PDB entry 8YZ5 | electron microscopy, 3.93 A resolution | chains A and D of the 7 polymer chains in the assembly

== Chain A ==
Name: Spike glycoprotein
Source organism: Severe acute respiratory syndrome coronavirus 2
Reference sequence: P0DTC2 (SPIKE_SARS2); numbering as in UniProt; present here: 14-143, 146-1208
Chain sequence (1259 residues; numbered -5 to 1255; 2 numbers in that range are skipped by the numbering (no residue carries them; nothing is unmodelled there); the number before each row is that of its first residue; numbers below 1 keep their minus sign (Met-5 is residue -5)):
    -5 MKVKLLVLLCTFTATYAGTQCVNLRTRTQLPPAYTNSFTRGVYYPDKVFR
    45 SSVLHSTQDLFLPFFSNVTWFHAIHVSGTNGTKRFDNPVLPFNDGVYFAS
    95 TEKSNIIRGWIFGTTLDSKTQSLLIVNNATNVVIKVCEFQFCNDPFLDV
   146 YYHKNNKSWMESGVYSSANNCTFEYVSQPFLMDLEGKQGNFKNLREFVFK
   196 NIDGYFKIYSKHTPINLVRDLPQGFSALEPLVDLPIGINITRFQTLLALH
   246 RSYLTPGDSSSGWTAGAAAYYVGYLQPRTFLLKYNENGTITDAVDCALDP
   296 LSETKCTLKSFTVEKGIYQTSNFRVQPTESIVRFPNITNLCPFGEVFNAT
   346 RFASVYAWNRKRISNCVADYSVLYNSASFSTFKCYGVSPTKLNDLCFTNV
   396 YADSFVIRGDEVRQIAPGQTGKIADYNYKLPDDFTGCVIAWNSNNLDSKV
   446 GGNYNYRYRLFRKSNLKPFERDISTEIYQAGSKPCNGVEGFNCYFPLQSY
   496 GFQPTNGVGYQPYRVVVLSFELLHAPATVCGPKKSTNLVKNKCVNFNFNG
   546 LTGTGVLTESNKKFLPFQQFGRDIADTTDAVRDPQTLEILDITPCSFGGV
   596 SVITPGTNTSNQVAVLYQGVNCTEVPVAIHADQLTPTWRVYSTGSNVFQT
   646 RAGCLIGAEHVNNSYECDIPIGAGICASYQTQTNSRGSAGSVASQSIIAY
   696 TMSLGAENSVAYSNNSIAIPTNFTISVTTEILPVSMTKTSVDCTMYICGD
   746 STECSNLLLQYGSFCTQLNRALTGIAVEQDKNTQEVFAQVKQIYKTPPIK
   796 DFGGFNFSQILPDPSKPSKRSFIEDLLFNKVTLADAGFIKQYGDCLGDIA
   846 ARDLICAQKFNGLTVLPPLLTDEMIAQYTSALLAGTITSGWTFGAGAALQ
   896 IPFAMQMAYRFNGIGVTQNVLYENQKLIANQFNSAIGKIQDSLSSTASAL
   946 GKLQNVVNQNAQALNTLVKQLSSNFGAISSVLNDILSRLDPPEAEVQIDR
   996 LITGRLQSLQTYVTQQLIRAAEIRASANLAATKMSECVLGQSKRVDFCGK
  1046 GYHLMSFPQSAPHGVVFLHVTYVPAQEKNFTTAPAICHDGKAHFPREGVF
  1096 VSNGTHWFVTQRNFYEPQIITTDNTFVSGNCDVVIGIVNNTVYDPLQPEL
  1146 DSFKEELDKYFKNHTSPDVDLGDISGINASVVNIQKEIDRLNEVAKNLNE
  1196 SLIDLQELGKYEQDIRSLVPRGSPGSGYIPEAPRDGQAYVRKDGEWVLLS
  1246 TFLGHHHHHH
Not modelled in the structure: -5 to 16, 70-76, 146-157, 248-254, 621-640, 677-688, 828-853, 1145-1255
Differences from the reference sequence: expression tag (-5 to 13, 1209-1255); variant Arg19 (Thr in P0DTC2), Asp142 (Gly in P0DTC2), Gly158 (Arg in P0DTC2), Arg452 (Leu in P0DTC2), Lys478 (Thr in P0DTC2), Gly614 (Asp in P0DTC2), Arg681 (Pro in P0DTC2), Gly682 (Arg in P0DTC2), Ser683 (Arg in P0DTC2), Gly685 (Arg in P0DTC2), Asn950 (Asp in P0DTC2), Pro986 (Lys in P0DTC2), Pro987 (Val in P0DTC2)
Disulfide bonds: Cys131-Cys166, Cys291-Cys301, Cys336-Cys361, Cys379-Cys432, Cys391-Cys525, Cys480-Cys488, Cys538-Cys590, Cys617-Cys649, Cys662-Cys671, Cys738-Cys760, Cys743-Cys749, Cys1032-Cys1043, Cys1082-Cys1126
Curated features (UniProtKB/Swiss-Prot):
  - region: Asn280 to Cys301 (Putative superantigen), Arg403 to Asp405 (Integrin-binding motif), Asn448 to Tyr451, Tyr453 to Phe456 (Immunodominant HLA epitope recognized by the CD8+), Ser816 to Tyr837 (Fusion peptide 1), Lys835 to Phe855 (Fusion peptide 2), Asp1163 to Glu1202 (Heptad repeat 2)
  - site: Arg815, Ser816 (Cleavage)
  - glycosylation: Asn17 (N-linked (GlcNAc...) (complex) asparagine), Asn61 (N-linked (GlcNAc...) (hybrid) asparagine), Asn74 (N-linked (GlcNAc...) (complex) asparagine), Asn122 (N-linked (GlcNAc...) (hybrid) asparagine), Asn165 (N-linked (GlcNAc...) (complex) asparagine), Asn234 (N-linked (GlcNAc...) (high mannose) asparagine), Asn282 (N-linked (GlcNAc...) (complex) asparagine), Thr323 (O-linked (GalNAc) threonine), Ser325 (O-linked (HexNAc...) serine), Asn331 (N-linked (GlcNAc...) (complex) asparagine), Asn343 (N-linked (GlcNAc...) (complex) asparagine), Asn603 (N-linked (GlcNAc...) (hybrid) asparagine), Asn616 (N-linked (GlcNAc...) (complex) asparagine), Asn657 (N-linked (GlcNAc...) (complex) asparagine), Thr676 (O-linked (GlcNAc...) threonine), Thr678 (O-linked (GlcNAc...) threonine), Asn709 (N-linked (GlcNAc...) (high mannose) asparagine), Asn717 (N-linked (GlcNAc...) (hybrid) asparagine), Asn801 (N-linked (GlcNAc...) (hybrid) asparagine), Asn1074 (N-linked (GlcNAc...) (hybrid) asparagine) and 5 more in UniProt
  - natural variant: Leu18 (L18F: In strain: Beta/B.1.351, Gamma/P.1 and 1 more), Arg19 (T19R: In strain: Delta/B.1.617.2, Omicron/BA.2 and 4 more; this construct carries the variant), Thr20 (T20N: In strain: Gamma/P.1), Leu24 to Ala27 (sequence variant, change not given here; In strain: Omicron/BA.2, Omicron/BA.2.12.1 and 6 more), Pro26 (P26S: In strain: Gamma/P.1), Gln52 (Q52H: In strain: Omicron/EG.5.1), Ala67 (A67V: In strain: Eta/B.1.525, Omicron/BA.1), His69 to Val70 (deletion: In strain: Alpha/B.1.1.7, Eta/B.1.525 and 5 more), Gly75 (G75V: In strain: Lambda/C.37), Thr76 (T76I: In strain: Lambda/C.37), Asp80 (D80A: In strain: Beta/B.1.351), Val83 (V83A: In strain: Omicron/XBB.1.5, Omicron/EG.5.1), 71 further natural variant entries in UniProt
  - mutagenesis: His69 to Val70 (Increased incorporation of cleaved spike into virions), Asn121 (N121Q: Partial loss of biliverdin affinity), Arg190 (R190K: Partial loss of biliverdin affinity), Asn234 (N234Q: Increased resistance to neutralizing antibodies), Asn331 (N331Q: Reduced viral infectivity), Asn343 (N343Q: Reduced viral infectivity), Tyr453 (Y453F: Decreased HLA binding to NF9 epitope. Increased binding affinity to human ACE2), Ala475 (A475V: Increased resistance to neutralizing antibodies), Val483 (V483A: Increased resistance to neutralizing antibodies), Glu484 (E484D: Increased replication in human TMEM106B overexpressing cells), Phe490 (F490L: Increased resistance to neutralizing antibodies and human covalescent sera neutralization), Gln493 (Q493N: Reduced host ACE2-binding affinity in vitro; Q493Y: Reduced host ACE2-binding affinity in vitro), 8 further mutagenesis entries in UniProt

== Chain D ==
Name: Spike glycoprotein
Source organism: Severe acute respiratory syndrome coronavirus 2
Reference sequence: P0DTC2 (SPIKE_SARS2); numbering as in UniProt; present here: 14-155, 158-1208
Chain sequence (1259 residues; each row starts with the number of its first residue; note: 2 numbers in that range are skipped by the numbering (no residue carries them; nothing is unmodelled there); numbers below 1 keep their minus sign (Met-5 is residue -5)):
    -5 MKVKLLVLLCTFTATYAGTQCVNLRTRTQLPPAYTNSFTRGVYYPDKVFR
    45 SSVLHSTQDLFLPFFSNVTWFHAIHVSGTNGTKRFDNPVLPFNDGVYFAS
    95 TEKSNIIRGWIFGTTLDSKTQSLLIVNNATNVVIKVCEFQFCNDPFLDVY
   145 YHKNNKSWMES
   158 GVYSSANNCTFEYVSQPFLMDLEGKQGNFKNLREFVFKNIDGYFKIYSKH
   208 TPINLVRDLPQGFSALEPLVDLPIGINITRFQTLLALHRSYLTPGDSSSG
   258 WTAGAAAYYVGYLQPRTFLLKYNENGTITDAVDCALDPLSETKCTLKSFT
   308 VEKGIYQTSNFRVQPTESIVRFPNITNLCPFGEVFNATRFASVYAWNRKR
   358 ISNCVADYSVLYNSASFSTFKCYGVSPTKLNDLCFTNVYADSFVIRGDEV
   408 RQIAPGQTGKIADYNYKLPDDFTGCVIAWNSNNLDSKVGGNYNYRYRLFR
   458 KSNLKPFERDISTEIYQAGSKPCNGVEGFNCYFPLQSYGFQPTNGVGYQP
   508 YRVVVLSFELLHAPATVCGPKKSTNLVKNKCVNFNFNGLTGTGVLTESNK
   558 KFLPFQQFGRDIADTTDAVRDPQTLEILDITPCSFGGVSVITPGTNTSNQ
   608 VAVLYQGVNCTEVPVAIHADQLTPTWRVYSTGSNVFQTRAGCLIGAEHVN
   658 NSYECDIPIGAGICASYQTQTNSRGSAGSVASQSIIAYTMSLGAENSVAY
   708 SNNSIAIPTNFTISVTTEILPVSMTKTSVDCTMYICGDSTECSNLLLQYG
   758 SFCTQLNRALTGIAVEQDKNTQEVFAQVKQIYKTPPIKDFGGFNFSQILP
   808 DPSKPSKRSFIEDLLFNKVTLADAGFIKQYGDCLGDIAARDLICAQKFNG
   858 LTVLPPLLTDEMIAQYTSALLAGTITSGWTFGAGAALQIPFAMQMAYRFN
   908 GIGVTQNVLYENQKLIANQFNSAIGKIQDSLSSTASALGKLQNVVNQNAQ
   958 ALNTLVKQLSSNFGAISSVLNDILSRLDPPEAEVQIDRLITGRLQSLQTY
  1008 VTQQLIRAAEIRASANLAATKMSECVLGQSKRVDFCGKGYHLMSFPQSAP
  1058 HGVVFLHVTYVPAQEKNFTTAPAICHDGKAHFPREGVFVSNGTHWFVTQR
  1108 NFYEPQIITTDNTFVSGNCDVVIGIVNNTVYDPLQPELDSFKEELDKYFK
  1158 NHTSPDVDLGDISGINASVVNIQKEIDRLNEVAKNLNESLIDLQELGKYE
  1208 QDIRSLVPRGSPGSGYIPEAPRDGQAYVRKDGEWVLLSTFLGHHHHHH
Not modelled in the structure: -5 to 19, 70-76, 158-165, 248-254, 519-520, 529, 621-640, 677-688, 828-853, 1142-1255
Differences from the reference sequence: expression tag (-5 to 13, 1209-1255); variant Arg19 (Thr in P0DTC2), Asp142 (Gly in P0DTC2), Gly158 (Arg in P0DTC2), Arg452 (Leu in P0DTC2), Lys478 (Thr in P0DTC2), Gly614 (Asp in P0DTC2), Arg681 (Pro in P0DTC2), Gly682 (Arg in P0DTC2), Ser683 (Arg in P0DTC2), Gly685 (Arg in P0DTC2), Asn950 (Asp in P0DTC2), Pro986 (Lys in P0DTC2), Pro987 (Val in P0DTC2)
Disulfide bonds: Cys131-Cys166, Cys291-Cys301, Cys336-Cys361, Cys379-Cys432, Cys480-Cys488, Cys538-Cys590, Cys617-Cys649, Cys662-Cys671, Cys738-Cys760, Cys743-Cys749, Cys1032-Cys1043, Cys1082-Cys1126
Curated features (UniProtKB/Swiss-Prot):
  - region: Asn280 to Cys301 (Putative superantigen), Arg403 to Asp405 (Integrin-binding motif), Asn448 to Tyr451, Tyr453 to Phe456 (Immunodominant HLA epitope recognized by the CD8+), Ser816 to Tyr837 (Fusion peptide 1), Lys835 to Phe855 (Fusion peptide 2), Asp1163 to Glu1202 (Heptad repeat 2)
  - site: Arg815, Ser816 (Cleavage)
  - glycosylation: Asn17 (N-linked (GlcNAc...) (complex) asparagine), Asn61 (N-linked (GlcNAc...) (hybrid) asparagine), Asn74 (N-linked (GlcNAc...) (complex) asparagine), Asn122 (N-linked (GlcNAc...) (hybrid) asparagine), Asn149 (N-linked (GlcNAc...) (complex) asparagine), Asn165 (N-linked (GlcNAc...) (complex) asparagine), Asn234 (N-linked (GlcNAc...) (high mannose) asparagine), Asn282 (N-linked (GlcNAc...) (complex) asparagine), Thr323 (O-linked (GalNAc) threonine), Ser325 (O-linked (HexNAc...) serine), Asn331 (N-linked (GlcNAc...) (complex) asparagine), Asn343 (N-linked (GlcNAc...) (complex) asparagine), Asn603 (N-linked (GlcNAc...) (hybrid) asparagine), Asn616 (N-linked (GlcNAc...) (complex) asparagine), Asn657 (N-linked (GlcNAc...) (complex) asparagine), Thr676 (O-linked (GlcNAc...) threonine), Thr678 (O-linked (GlcNAc...) threonine), Asn709 (N-linked (GlcNAc...) (high mannose) asparagine), Asn717 (N-linked (GlcNAc...) (hybrid) asparagine), Asn801 (N-linked (GlcNAc...) (hybrid) asparagine) and 6 more in UniProt
  - natural variant: Leu18 (L18F: In strain: Beta/B.1.351, Gamma/P.1 and 1 more), Thr20 (T20N: In strain: Gamma/P.1), Leu24 to Ala27 (sequence variant, change not given here; In strain: Omicron/BA.2, Omicron/BA.2.12.1 and 6 more), Pro26 (P26S: In strain: Gamma/P.1), Gln52 (Q52H: In strain: Omicron/EG.5.1), Ala67 (A67V: In strain: Eta/B.1.525, Omicron/BA.1), His69 to Val70 (deletion: In strain: Alpha/B.1.1.7, Eta/B.1.525 and 5 more), Gly75 (G75V: In strain: Lambda/C.37), Thr76 (T76I: In strain: Lambda/C.37), Asp80 (D80A: In strain: Beta/B.1.351), Val83 (V83A: In strain: Omicron/XBB.1.5, Omicron/EG.5.1), Thr95 (T95I: In strain: Iota/B.1.526, Mu/B.1.621 and 2 more), 76 further natural variant entries in UniProt
  - mutagenesis: His69 to Val70 (Increased incorporation of cleaved spike into virions), Asn121 (N121Q: Partial loss of biliverdin affinity), Arg190 (R190K: Partial loss of biliverdin affinity), Asn234 (N234Q: Increased resistance to neutralizing antibodies), Asn331 (N331Q: Reduced viral infectivity), Asn343 (N343Q: Reduced viral infectivity), Tyr453 (Y453F: Decreased HLA binding to NF9 epitope. Increased binding affinity to human ACE2), Ala475 (A475V: Increased resistance to neutralizing antibodies), Val483 (V483A: Increased resistance to neutralizing antibodies), Glu484 (E484D: Increased replication in human TMEM106B overexpressing cells), Phe490 (F490L: Increased resistance to neutralizing antibodies and human covalescent sera neutralization), Gln493 (Q493N: Reduced host ACE2-binding affinity in vitro; Q493Y: Reduced host ACE2-binding affinity in vitro), 8 further mutagenesis entries in UniProt

== How chain A and chain D interact ==
Pairs across the interface - 107 pairs, chain A then chain D:
  Tyr38(A) with Leu560(D)
  Phe43(A) with Phe562(D); Gln563(D); Gln564(D); Phe565(D); Gly566(D)
  Arg44(A) with Gln563(D); Arg567(D)
  Ser45(A) with Phe559(D); Arg567(D)
  Ser46(A) with Ile569(D)
  Asn165(A) with Phe464(D), hydrogen bond (side chain-backbone)
  Thr167(A) with Arg357(D)
  Tyr200(A) with Pro521(D)
  Pro230(A) with Pro521(D); Thr523(D)
  Asn282(A) with Lys558(D)
  Gly283(A) with Leu560(D)
  Thr284(A) with Leu560(D)
  Pro412(A) with Glu988(D)
  Gly413(A) with Asp985(D); Glu988(D)
  Asp737(A) with Asn317(D)
  Thr739(A) with Asn317(D); Arg319(D)
  Met740(A) with Arg319(D); Phe592(D), hydrophobic
  Gln755(A) with Asn969(D), hydrogen bond (backbone-backbone); Phe970(D), hydrogen bond (backbone-backbone); Gly971(D)
  Tyr756(A) with Phe970(D); Gly971(D)
  Gly757(A) with Ser968(D)
  Ser758(A) with Thr961(D)
  Phe759(A) with Gln965(D); Phe970(D), hydrophobic; Thr1006(D)
  Gln762(A) with Thr961(D), hydrogen bond
  Arg765(A) with Gln957(D)
  Glu773(A) with Glu1017(D)
  Gln787(A) with Ala701(D)
  Ile788(A) with Leu699(D); Gly700(D); Ala701(D), hydrogen bond (backbone-backbone); Glu702(D); Asn703(D), hydrogen bond (backbone-backbone)
  Tyr789(A) with Asn703(D); Val705(D), hydrophobic
  Lys790(A) with Glu702(D); Ser704(D), hydrogen bond (backbone-side chain); Tyr707(D), hydrogen bond (backbone-side chain)
  Thr791(A) with Tyr707(D)
  Pro792(A) with Tyr707(D)
  Phe855(A) with Thr572(D); Pro589(D), hydrophobic
  Gly857(A) with Phe592(D)
  Leu861(A) with Gln613(D)
  Pro862(A) with Ala647(D), hydrophobic
  Pro863(A) with Ala668(D), hydrogen bond (backbone-backbone)
  Leu864(A) with Pro665(D), hydrophobic; Ala668(D); Gly669(D), hydrogen bond (backbone-backbone)
  Thr866(A) with Ala668(D)
  Met869(A) with Gly669(D); Met697(D); Leu699(D)
  Gln872(A) with Leu699(D)
  Tyr873(A) with Leu699(D)
  Ala879(A) with Tyr707(D)
  Thr883(A) with Val705(D)
  Trp886(A) with Tyr1047(D), hydrogen bond (backbone-side chain)
  Thr887(A) with Tyr1047(D), hydrogen bond
  Ala890(A) with Gly1046(D)
  Ala892(A) with Glu1072(D)
  Ala893(A) with Glu1072(D)
  Leu894(A) with Ala713(D); Pro715(D), hydrophobic; Asn1108(D)
  Gln895(A) with Ala706(D), hydrogen bond (side chain-backbone); Ser708(D), hydrogen bond; Ser711(D); Ile712(D); Ala713(D)
  Ile896(A) with Ile712(D), hydrophobic
  Pro897(A) with Ser708(D); Asn709(D); Ser711(D); Thr1077(D)
  Ala899(A) with Asn709(D)
  Met900(A) with Val1094(D), hydrophobic; Arg1107(D)
  Ala903(A) with Arg1107(D)
  Tyr904(A) with Arg1107(D)
  Tyr917(A) with Phe1089(D), hydrophobic
  Glu918(A) with Asn1125(D)
  Asn960(A) with Ala570(D)
  Lys964(A) with Asp571(D), salt bridge
  Gln1002(A) with Gln1002(D)
  Gln1005(A) with Thr1006(D), hydrogen bond
  Thr1009(A) with Ile1013(D)
  Leu1012(A) with Ile1013(D), hydrophobic
  Ser1030(A) with Val1040(D), hydrogen bond (side chain-backbone); Asp1041(D), hydrogen bond (side chain-backbone)
  Glu1031(A) with Arg1039(D), salt bridge
  Leu1034(A) with Val1040(D), hydrophobic
  Arg1039(A) with Arg1039(D)
  Leu1141(A) with Leu1141(D), hydrophobic
Interface residues without a listed pair, chain A (84 interface residues in all): Lys41, Val47, Glu224, Pro225, Leu226, Thr768, Gln784, Lys786, Asp796, Asn856, Leu865, Asn907, Ile1013, Thr1027, Glu1144
Interface residues without a listed pair, chain D (83 interface residues in all): Gln314, Pro463, Ala522, Asp568, Ile666, Gly667, Asn710, Ile714, Ala972, Pro987, Thr1009, Gln1010, Lys1045, Pro1069, Arg1091

== Summary ==
84 residues of chain A and 83 residues of chain D are in contact; the contacts include 17 hydrogen bonds and 2
salt bridges. Polar pairs include Lys964(A)-Asp571(D), Glu1031(A)-Arg1039(D) and Asn165(A)-Phe464(D). UniProt
lists 21 mutagenesis sites on chain A; 21 mutagenesis sites on chain D.
Both chains are Spike glycoprotein (Severe acute respiratory syndrome coronavirus 2). Entry 8YZ5 (SARS-CoV-2
Delta Spike in complex with Fab of JE-5C) was determined by electron microscopy together with 8X0X, 8X0Y, 8YRO
and 8YRP from the same study.
